6HAX - chains B and C of the 4 polymer chains in the assembly; structure by X-ray diffraction, 2.35 A resolution.

# Chain B
Name: von Hippel-Lindau disease tumor suppressor
Source organism: Homo sapiens
UniProt: P40337 (VHL_HUMAN); residues 54-213 here = UniProt positions 54-213
Chain sequence (162 residues; row label = number of the first residue in the row):
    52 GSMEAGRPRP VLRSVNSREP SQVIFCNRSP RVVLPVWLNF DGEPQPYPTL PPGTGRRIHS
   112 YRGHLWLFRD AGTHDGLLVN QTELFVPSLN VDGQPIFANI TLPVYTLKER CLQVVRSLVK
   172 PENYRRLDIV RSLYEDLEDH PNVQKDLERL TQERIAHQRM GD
Disordered / not traced: 52-59, 209-213
Differences from the reference sequence: expression tag (52-53)
Residues lining bound ligands: FWZ ((2S,4R)-N-[[2-[2-[4-[[4-[3-azanyl-6-(2-hydroxyphenyl)pyridazin-4-yl]piperazin-1-yl]methyl]phenyl]ethoxy]-4-(4-methyl-1,3-thiazol-5-yl)phenyl]methyl]-1-[(2S)-2-[(1-fluoranylcyclopropyl)carbonylamino]-3,3-dimethyl-butanoyl]-4-oxidanyl-pyrrolidine-2-carboxamide): Asn67, Arg69, Phe76, Pro86, Trp88, Phe91, Tyr98, Pro99, Leu101, Arg107, Ile109, His110, Ser111, Tyr112, His115, Trp117
Curated features (UniProtKB/Swiss-Prot):
  - region: Thr157 to Val166 (Interaction with Elongin BC complex)
  - natural variant: Leu63 (L63P: In PCC), Arg64 (R64P: In PCC), Ser65 (S65A: In PCC; S65L: In VHLD; S65W: In VHLD), Val66 to Gln73 (deletion: In VHLD), Ser68 (S68W: In PCC and VHLD), Glu70 (E70K: In VHLD), Val74 (V74G: In VHLD), Ile75 (deletion: In VHLD), Phe76 (F76I: In VHLD; F76L: In VHLD; F76S: In VHLD; deletion: In VHLD), Asn78 (N78H: In VHLD; N78S: In VHLD; N78T: In VHLD), Arg79 (R79P: In VHLD), Ser80 (S80I: In VHLD; S80N: In PCC and VHLD; S80R: In VHLD), 64 further natural variant entries in UniProt
  - mutagenesis: Tyr98 (Y98N: No interaction with HIF1A. No HIF1A degradation)
What the authors report for this chain:
  - binding site for FWZ: Tyr98

# Chain C
Name: Elongin-C
Source organism: Homo sapiens
UniProt: Q15369 (ELOC_HUMAN); residue numbers follow UniProt; this construct covers 17-112
Chain sequence (97 residues; numbered 16 to 112; the number before each row is that of its first residue):
    16 MMYVKLISSD GHEFIVKREH ALTSGTIKAM LSGPGQFAEN ETNEVNFREI PSHVLSKVCM
    76 YFTYKVRYTN SSTEIPEFPI APEIALELLM AANFLDC
Disordered / not traced: 48-56
Differences from the reference sequence: initiating methionine (16)

# Interface between chain B and chain C
Contacting residue pairs (41):
  Arg79(B) with Glu89(C)
  Pro81(B) with Glu92(C)
  Arg82(B) with Glu92(C), salt bridge
  Gln132(B) with Ser86(C), hydrogen bond (side chain-backbone); Ser87(C), hydrogen bond
  Leu153(B) with Ile90(C); Pro91(C); Glu92(C)
  Val155(B) with Tyr83(C), hydrophobic; Thr84(C)
  Tyr156(B) with Tyr76(C), hydrogen bond (backbone-side chain)
  Thr157(B) with Tyr76(C); Cys112(C)
  Leu158(B) with Val73(C), hydrophobic; Tyr76(C), hydrogen bond (backbone-side chain); Phe93(C), hydrophobic; Ala107(C), hydrophobic; Cys112(C), hydrogen bond (backbone-backbone)
  Lys159(B) with Leu104(C); Ala107(C); Asn108(C), hydrogen bond; Cys112(C), hydrogen bond (backbone-backbone)
  Arg161(B) with Glu92(C), salt bridge; Phe93(C), hydrogen bond (side chain-backbone); Ile95(C)
  Cys162(B) with Ile95(C), hydrophobic; Leu103(C); Leu104(C)
  Leu163(B) with Leu104(C), hydrophobic
  Val165(B) with Ala100(C), hydrophobic
  Val166(B) with Ala100(C), hydrophobic; Leu101(C), hydrophobic
  Leu169(B) with Pro97(C), hydrophobic
  Leu178(B) with Leu101(C), hydrophobic
  Ile180(B) with Leu101(C), hydrophobic; Met105(C), hydrophobic
  Val181(B) with Met105(C)
  Ser183(B) with Asn108(C)
  Leu184(B) with Leu104(C), hydrophobic; Met105(C), hydrophobic; Asn108(C)
Also at the interface, not in a pair above, chain B (26 interface residues in all): Thr152, Pro154, Gln164, Asp179, Asp187
Also at the interface, not in a pair above, chain C (23 interface residues in all): Tyr79, Lys80

# Summary
The interface between chain B and chain C involves 26 residues on one side and 23 on the other; the contacts
include 8 hydrogen bonds and 2 salt bridges. Among the polar pairs are Arg82(B)-Glu92(C), Arg161(B)-Glu92(C)
and Gln132(B)-Ser86(C). Bound to chain B: compound FWZ. The paper reports a binding site for FWZ at Tyr98(B).
Chain B is von Hippel-Lindau disease tumor suppressor and chain C is Elongin-C, both from Homo sapiens; the
structure, Crystal structure of PROTAC 2 in complex with the bromodomain of human SMARCA2 and
pVHL:ElonginC:ElonginB, was determined by X-ray diffraction, deposited together with 6HAY, 6HAZ and 6HR2.
